PDB entry 6X7Q | X-ray diffraction, 1.68 A resolution | chains B and C of the 3 polymer chains in the assembly

== Chain B (and C) ==
Name: Chloramphenicol acetyltransferase 3
Source organism: Escherichia coli
Notes: EC 2.3.1.28; chain C of this document is another copy of the same molecule, construct and numbering; everything in this record applies to it too
UniProt: P00484 (CAT3_ECOLX); residues 2-213 here = UniProt positions 2-213
Sequence (215 residues; each row starts with the number of its first residue; numbers below 1 keep their minus sign (Ser-1 is residue -1)):
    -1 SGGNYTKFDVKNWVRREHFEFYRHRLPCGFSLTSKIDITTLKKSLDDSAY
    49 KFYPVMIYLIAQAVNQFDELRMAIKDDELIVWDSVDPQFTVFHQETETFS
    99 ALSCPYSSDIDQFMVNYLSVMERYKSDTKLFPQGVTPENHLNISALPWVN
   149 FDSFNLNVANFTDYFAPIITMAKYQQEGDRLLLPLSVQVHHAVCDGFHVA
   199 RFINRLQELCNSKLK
Not modelled in the structure: -1 to 0
Construct notes: expression tag (-1 to 1)
Swiss-Prot annotation at these positions:
  - active site: His189 (Proton acceptor)
Ion coordination: Zn2+: Glu18, His22 (shared with 2 residues of chain A)
Residues lining bound ligands:
  - chloramphenicol (CLM), molecule 1: Phe19, Tyr20, Leu24, Cys26, His189
  - chloramphenicol (CLM), molecule 2: Gln86, Thr88, Phe97, Ala99, Phe129, Asn140, Ser142, Leu154, Val156, Tyr162, Ile166
  - acetyl-oxa(dethia)-CoA (UTA), molecule 1: Phe28, His189, Asp193, Gly194
  - acetyl-oxa(dethia)-CoA (UTA), molecule 2: Lys40, Lys49, Phe50, Tyr51, Pro52, Thr88, Val89, Phe90, Phe97, Tyr115, Ser142, Ala143, Leu144, Pro145, Trp146, Phe152, Thr168, Met169, Ala170, Lys171, Tyr172, Leu181
What the authors report for this chain:
  - catalytic residues: His189
  - Zn2+ coordination: Glu18, His22

== Interface between chain B and chain C ==
Residue-residue contacts (56; chain B residue first):
  Phe90(B) with Phe195(C), hydrophobic
  Thr94(B) with Val12(C)
  Glu95(B) with Phe195(C); Arg199(C), salt bridge
  Thr96(B) with Val12(C); Arg13(C)
  Phe97(B) with His16(C), hydrogen bond (backbone-side chain); Tyr20(C); His189(C); Asp193(C)
  Lys127(B) with Glu15(C)
  Leu128(B) with Glu15(C), hydrogen bond (backbone-side chain); His16(C); Phe19(C), hydrophobic
  Phe129(B) with Phe19(C), hydrophobic
  Leu144(B) with Leu30(C), hydrophobic; Gly194(C); Ala198(C), hydrophobic
  Trp146(B) with Gly194(C); Phe195(C); Ala198(C), hydrophobic; Asn202(C), hydrogen bond (backbone-side chain)
  Val147(B) with Ser32(C); Ala198(C), hydrophobic; Ile201(C), hydrophobic
  Asn148(B) with Ser32(C), hydrogen bond (backbone-side chain)
  Phe149(B) with Leu30(C), hydrophobic; Thr31(C)
  Asp150(B) with Thr31(C), hydrogen bond (backbone-backbone); Lys33(C), salt bridge; Asp150(C)
  Ser151(B) with Ser29(C); Leu30(C); Thr31(C), hydrogen bond; Asp150(C); Ser151(C), hydrogen bond
  Phe152(B) with Phe28(C), hydrophobic; Ser29(C); Leu30(C), hydrophobic
  Asn153(B) with Phe28(C); Ser29(C), hydrogen bond (backbone-backbone); Asn153(C), hydrogen bond
  Leu154(B) with Gly27(C); Phe28(C), hydrophobic
  Asn155(B) with Cys26(C); Gly27(C), hydrogen bond (backbone-backbone); Asn153(C), hydrogen bond; Leu154(C); Asn155(C); Phe159(C); Gln186(C), hydrogen bond
  Val156(B) with Leu24(C), hydrophobic; Pro25(C); Cys26(C), hydrophobic
  Ala157(B) with Pro25(C), hydrogen bond (backbone-backbone); Phe159(C)
Also at the interface, not in a pair above, chain B (23 interface residues in all): Thr126, Gln173
Also at the interface, not in a pair above, chain C (34 interface residues in all): Arg23, Arg178, His196

== Overview ==
23 residues of chain B face 34 of chain C across their interface, with 13 hydrogen bonds and 2 salt bridges.
Polar pairs include Glu95(B)-Arg199(C), Asp150(B)-Lys33(C) and Phe97(B)-His16(C). Chain B binds
acetyl-oxa(dethia)-CoA and chloramphenicol. From UniProt: active-site residue His189(B) on chain B. From the
paper: the catalytic residue His189(B); Zn2+ coordination by Glu18(B) and His22(B).
Chain B and chain C are both Chloramphenicol acetyltransferase 3 (Escherichia coli); the structure,
Chloramphenicol acetyltransferase type III in complex with chloramphenicol and acetyl-oxa(dethia)-CoA, was
determined by X-ray diffraction together with 6X7R from the same study.
